PDB entry 9EUY | electron microscopy, 2.95 A resolution | chains A and B

# Chain A (and B)
Molecule: Bacteriophytochrome
Source organism: Pseudomonas aeruginosa
Notes: EC 2.7.13.3; chain B of this document is another copy of the same molecule, construct and numbering; everything in this record applies to it too
UniProt: Q9HWR3 (BPHY_PSEAE); numbering as in UniProt (aligned over 1-728)
Amino-acid sequence (736 residues; each row starts with the number of its first residue):
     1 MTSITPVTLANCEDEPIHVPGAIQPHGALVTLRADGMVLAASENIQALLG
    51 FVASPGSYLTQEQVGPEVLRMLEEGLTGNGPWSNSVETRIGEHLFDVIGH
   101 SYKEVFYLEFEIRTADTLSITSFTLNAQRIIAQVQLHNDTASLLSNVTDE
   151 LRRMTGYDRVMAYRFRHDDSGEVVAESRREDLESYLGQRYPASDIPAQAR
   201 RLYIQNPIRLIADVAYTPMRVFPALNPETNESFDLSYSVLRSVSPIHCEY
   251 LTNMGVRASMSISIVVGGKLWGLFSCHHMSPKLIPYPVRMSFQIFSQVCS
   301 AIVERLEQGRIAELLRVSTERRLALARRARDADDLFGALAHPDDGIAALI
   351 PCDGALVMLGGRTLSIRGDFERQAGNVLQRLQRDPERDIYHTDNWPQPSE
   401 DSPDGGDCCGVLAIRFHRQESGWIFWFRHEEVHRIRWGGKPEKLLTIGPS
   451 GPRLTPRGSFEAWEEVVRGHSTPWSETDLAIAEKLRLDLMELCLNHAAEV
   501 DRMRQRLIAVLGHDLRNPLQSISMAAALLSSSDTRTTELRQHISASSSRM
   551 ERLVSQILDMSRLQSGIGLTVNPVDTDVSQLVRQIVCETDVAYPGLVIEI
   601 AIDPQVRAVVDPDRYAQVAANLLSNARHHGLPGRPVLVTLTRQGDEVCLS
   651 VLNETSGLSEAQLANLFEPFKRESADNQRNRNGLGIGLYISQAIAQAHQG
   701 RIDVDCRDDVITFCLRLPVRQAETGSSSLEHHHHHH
Disordered / not traced: 493-736
Construct notes: expression tag (729-736)
Ligand contacts: 2(R),3(E)- phytochromobilin (LBV; 3-[2-[(Z)-[3-(2-carboxyethyl)-5-[(Z)-(4-ethenyl-3-methyl-5-oxidanylidene-pyrrol-2-ylidene)methyl]-4-methyl-pyrrol-1-ium -2-ylidene]methyl]-5-[(Z)-[(3E)-3-ethylidene-4-methyl-5-oxidanylidene-pyrrolidin-2-ylidene]methyl]-4-methyl-1H-pyrrol-3- yl]propanoic acid): Leu-9, Cys-12, Glu-13, Ile-17, Tyr-163, Tyr-185, Gln-188, Tyr-190, Ser-193, Asp-194, Ile-195, Pro-196, Ala-199, Tyr-203, Arg-209, Ile-211, Arg-241, Ser-242, Val-243, Ser-244, Ile-246, His-247, Tyr-250, Met-254, Ser-259, Leu-273, Ser-275, His-277, Arg-453, Leu-454, Pro-456, Ser-459
Curated features (UniProtKB/Swiss-Prot):
  - binding site (a tetrapyrrole): Cys-12
  - modified residue: His-513 (Phosphohistidine)
What the authors report for this chain:
  - conformationally variable residues (domain motion, helix shift, loop rearrangement): Leu-118 to Leu-136, Asp-194, Trp-437, Trp-463, Leu-487
  - contacts within the chain: Asp-194/Arg-453, Asp-194/Ser-459
  - post-translational modification sites: His-513 (citing earlier work)

# Chain A / chain B interface
Residue-residue contacts - 35 pairs, chain A then chain B:
  Ser-83(A) / Arg-129(B)
  Asn-84(A) / Arg-129(B)
  Ser-85(A) / Arg-129(B)  hydrogen bond
  Glu-87(A) / Leu-118(B)
  Glu-87(A) / Thr-121(B)
  Glu-87(A) / Ser-122(B)  hydrogen bond
  Glu-87(A) / Leu-125(B)
  Arg-113(A) / Thr-121(B)
  Thr-117(A) / Thr-117(B)  hydrogen bond
  Thr-117(A) / Leu-118(B)
  Leu-118(A) / Glu-87(B)
  Thr-121(A) / Glu-87(B)
  Thr-121(A) / Arg-113(B)
  Thr-121(A) / Pro-287(B)
  Thr-124(A) / Thr-124(B)
  Thr-124(A) / Gln-128(B)
  Gln-128(A) / Thr-124(B)
  Gln-128(A) / Gln-128(B)
  Gln-128(A) / Pro-287(B)
  Gln-128(A) / Met-290(B)
  Gln-128(A) / Ser-291(B)  hydrogen bond
  Gln-128(A) / Ile-294(B)
  Arg-129(A) / Asn-84(B)  hydrogen bond
  Arg-129(A) / Ser-85(B)  hydrogen bond (side chain-backbone)
  Ile-131(A) / Ile-294(B)  hydrophobic
  Gln-135(A) / Gln-297(B)
  Tyr-286(A) / Arg-129(B)  hydrogen bond
  Pro-287(A) / Leu-125(B)  hydrophobic
  Pro-287(A) / Gln-128(B)
  Met-290(A) / Gln-128(B)
  Ser-291(A) / Gln-128(B)  hydrogen bond
  Ile-294(A) / Gln-128(B)
  Ile-294(A) / Ile-131(B)  hydrophobic
  Gln-297(A) / Gln-135(B)  hydrogen bond
  Val-298(A) / Val-298(B)  hydrophobic
Also at the interface, not in a pair above, chain A (24 interface residues in all): Ser-122, Leu-125, Ala-132, Gln-133
Also at the interface, not in a pair above, chain B (24 interface residues in all): Ser-83, Ala-132, Gln-133, Tyr-286

# Summary
Chain A and chain B each contribute 24 residues to their interface; the contacts include 9 hydrogen bonds.
Among the polar pairs are Ser-85(A)/Arg-129(B), Glu-87(A)/Ser-122(B) and Thr-117(A)/Thr-117(B). Bound to chain
A: 2(R),3(E)- phytochromobilin. The paper reports a modification site at His-513(A); conformational
variability at Leu-118(A), Asp-194(A) and Trp-437(A) among others.
Chain A and chain B are both Bacteriophytochrome (Pseudomonas aeruginosa); the structure, Cryo-EM structure of
the full-length Pseudomonas aeruginosa bacteriophytochrome in its Pfr state, was determined by electron
microscopy (same publication as 9EUT).
